PDB entry 3WU5 | X-ray diffraction, 2.07 A resolution | chains E and F of the 6 polymer chains in the assembly

== Chain E (and F) ==
Molecule: Lon protease
Organism: Escherichia coli
Notes: fragment: c-terminal proteolytic domain; chain F of this document is another copy of the same molecule, construct and numbering; everything in this record applies to it too
Reference sequence: C9QQ79 (C9QQ79_ECOD1); residue numbers follow UniProt; this construct covers 585-784
Sequence (200 residues; numbered 585 to 784; the number before each row is that of its first residue):
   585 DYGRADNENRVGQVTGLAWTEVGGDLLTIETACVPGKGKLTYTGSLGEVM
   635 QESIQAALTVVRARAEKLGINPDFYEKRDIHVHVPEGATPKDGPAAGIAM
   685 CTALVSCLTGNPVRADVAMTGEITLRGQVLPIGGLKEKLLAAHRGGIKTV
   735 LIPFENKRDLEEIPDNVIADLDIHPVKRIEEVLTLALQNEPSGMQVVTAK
Unresolved in the structure: 585-593 (chain F: 585-594, 773-784)
Construct notes: engineered mutation Ala-679 (Ser in C9QQ79)

== Chain E / chain F interface ==
Pairs across the interface - 32 pairs, chain E then chain F:
  Gln-597(E) with Arg-710(F), hydrogen bond
  Thr-612(E) with Arg-710(F)
  Glu-614(E) with Thr-708(F); Leu-709(F), hydrogen bond (side chain-backbone); Arg-710(F), salt bridge
  Ala-616(E) with Thr-643(F)
  Val-618(E) with Arg-646(F); Ala-647(F)
  Pro-619(E) with Arg-646(F), hydrogen bond (backbone-side chain); Pro-656(F); Asp-657(F)
  Lys-621(E) with Lys-621(F), hydrogen bond (side chain-backbone)
  Thr-625(E) with Gln-639(F)
  Thr-627(E) with Glu-636(F); Gln-639(F)
  Gly-628(E) with Glu-636(F), hydrogen bond (backbone-side chain)
  Ser-629(E) with Val-633(F); Glu-636(F), hydrogen bond (backbone-side chain)
  Asp-663(E) with Arg-646(F), salt bridge
  His-665(E) with Gln-639(F); Ala-640(F); Thr-643(F), hydrogen bond; Leu-709(F)
  His-667(E) with Leu-709(F)
  Pro-669(E) with Glu-706(F); Thr-708(F); Arg-710(F); Leu-714(F), hydrophobic
  Glu-670(E) with Glu-706(F)
  Gly-671(E) with Val-633(F); Glu-706(F), hydrogen bond (backbone-side chain)
  Ala-672(E) with Val-633(F), hydrophobic
Also at the interface, not in a pair above, chain E (20 interface residues in all): Thr-615, Gly-620
Also at the interface, not in a pair above, chain F (19 interface residues in all): Gly-622, Tyr-659, Pro-678, Ile-707

== In short ==
The interface between chain E and chain F involves 20 residues on one side and 19 on the other, with 8
hydrogen bonds and 2 salt bridges. Polar contacts include Glu-614(E)/Arg-710(F), Asp-663(E)/Arg-646(F) and
Gln-597(E)/Arg-710(F).
Both chains are Lon protease (Escherichia coli). Entry 3WU5 (Reduced E.coli Lon Proteolytic domain) was
determined by X-ray diffraction, deposited together with 3WU3, 3WU4 and 3WU6.
